PDB entry 9CEL | X-ray diffraction, 2.27 A resolution | chains A and D

[Chain A (and D)]
Protein: Type I PKS module 7
Organism: Micromonospora chalcea subsp. izumensis
Notes: chain D of this document is another copy of the same molecule, construct and numbering; everything in this record applies to it too
UniProtKB: A0A1Z1MZ81 (A0A1Z1MZ81_MICCH); residues 1508-1778 here = UniProt positions 1508-1778
Chain sequence (271 residues; row label = number of the first residue in the row):
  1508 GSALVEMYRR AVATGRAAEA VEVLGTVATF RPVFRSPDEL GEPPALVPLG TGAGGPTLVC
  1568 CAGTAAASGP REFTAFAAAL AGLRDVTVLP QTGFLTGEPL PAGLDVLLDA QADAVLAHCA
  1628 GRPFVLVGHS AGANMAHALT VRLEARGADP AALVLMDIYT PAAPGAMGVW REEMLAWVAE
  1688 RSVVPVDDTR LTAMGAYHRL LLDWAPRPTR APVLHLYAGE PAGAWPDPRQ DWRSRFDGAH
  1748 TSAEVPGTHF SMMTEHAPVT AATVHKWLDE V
Disordered / not traced: 1672-1690, 1732-1737 (chain D: 1670-1674, 1687-1690, 1737)
What the authors report for this chain:
  - catalytic residues: Ser1637, Asp1664

[How chain A and chain D interact]
Pairs across the interface (30):
  Ser1509(A) with Asp1695(D)
  Ala1510(A) with Leu1511(D), hydrophobic; Asp1695(D), hydrogen bond (backbone-side chain); Thr1699(D)
  Leu1511(A) with Ala1510(D), hydrophobic; Leu1511(D), hydrophobic
  Met1514(A) with Val1534(D), hydrophobic; Phe1537(D), hydrophobic
  Arg1517(A) with Thr1536(D); Phe1537(D), hydrogen bond (side chain-backbone); Arg1538(D), hydrogen bond (side chain-backbone); Pro1539(D)
  Ala1518(A) with Phe1537(D), hydrophobic
  Arg1523(A) with Thr1536(D), hydrogen bond; Phe1537(D)
  Val1530(A) with Thr1533(D); Val1534(D), hydrophobic
  Thr1533(A) with Val1530(D)
  Val1534(A) with Ala1510(D); Leu1511(D), hydrophobic; Val1530(D), hydrophobic
  Thr1536(A) with Arg1523(D), hydrogen bond
  Phe1537(A) with Met1514(D), hydrophobic; Arg1517(D), hydrogen bond (backbone-side chain); Ala1518(D), hydrophobic; Arg1523(D)
  Arg1538(A) with Arg1517(D), hydrogen bond (backbone-side chain)
  Pro1539(A) with Arg1517(D)
  Asp1695(A) with Ser1509(D); Ala1510(D), hydrogen bond (side chain-backbone)
Also at the interface, not in a pair above, chain A (17 interface residues in all): Glu1526, Thr1699
Also at the interface, not in a pair above, chain D (17 interface residues in all): Glu1526

[In short]
The chain A/chain D interface involves 17 residues from each chain; the contacts include 8 hydrogen bonds.
Among the polar pairs are Ala1510(A)-Asp1695(D), Arg1517(A)-Phe1537(D) and Arg1517(A)-Arg1538(D). From the
paper: catalytic residues Ser1637(A) and Asp1664(A).
Chain A and chain D are both Type I PKS module 7 (Micromonospora chalcea subsp. izumensis); the structure,
Juvenimicin Thioesterase, was determined by X-ray diffraction, deposited together with 9CBD, 9CFJ, 9CGL, 9CGN
and 9CGO.
